PDB entry 3LNG | X-ray diffraction, 2.70 A resolution | chains A and B

# Chain A (and B)
Name: Cadherin-1
Organism: Mus musculus
Notes: chain B of this document is another copy of the same molecule, construct and numbering; everything in this record applies to it too
UniProtKB: P09803 (CADH1_MOUSE); residues 1-213 here correspond to UniProt positions 157-369 (UniProt number = residue number + 156)
Amino-acid sequence (215 residues; numbered -1 to 213; the number before each row is that of its first residue; numbers below 1 keep their minus sign (Ala-1 is residue -1)):
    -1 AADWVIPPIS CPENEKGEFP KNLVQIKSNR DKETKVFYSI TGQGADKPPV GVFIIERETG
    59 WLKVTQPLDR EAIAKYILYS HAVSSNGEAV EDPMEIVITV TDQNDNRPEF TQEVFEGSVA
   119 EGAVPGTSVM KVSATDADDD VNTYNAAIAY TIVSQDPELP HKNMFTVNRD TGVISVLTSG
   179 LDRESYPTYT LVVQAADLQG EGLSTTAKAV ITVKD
Not modelled in the structure: -1 to 1
Sequence notes: insertion (-1 to 0)
Bound ions: Ca2+ site 1: Glu11, Glu69, Asp100, Gln101, Asp103, Asp136; Ca2+ site 2: Glu11, Asp67, Glu69, Asp103; Ca2+ site 3: Asn102, Asn104, Asp134, Asp136, Asn143, Asp195
UniProt features mapped onto this chain:
  - binding site (Ca(2+)): Asp103, Asp134
  - glycosylation: Ser126 (O-linked (Man...) serine), Ser131 (O-linked (Man...) serine), Thr204 (O-linked (Man...) threonine)
Reported in the primary citation:
  - self-association interface (contacts with another copy of this molecule); pairs are residue here / residue on that copy: Lys14-Asp138 (salt bridge)

# Chain A / chain B interface
Pairs across the interface (33):
  Pro5(A) - Pro5(B)  hydrophobic
  Pro5(A) - Val22(B)  hydrophobic
  Pro10(A) - Thr99(B)
  Asn12(A) - Tyr142(B)
  Glu13(A) - Asn140(B)
  Lys14(A) - Asp138(B)  salt bridge
  Lys14(A) - Val139(B)
  Lys14(A) - Asn140(B)  hydrogen bond (backbone-backbone)
  Lys14(A) - Thr141(B)
  Lys14(A) - Tyr142(B)
  Val22(A) - Pro5(B)  hydrophobic
  Thr99(A) - Pro10(B)
  Asp100(A) - Gln101(B)
  Gln101(A) - Asp100(B)  hydrogen bond (side chain-backbone)
  Gln101(A) - Gln101(B)
  Gln101(A) - Asn143(B)  hydrogen bond
  Asn102(A) - Leu196(B)
  Arg105(A) - Glu199(B)  salt bridge
  Asp138(A) - Lys14(B)  salt bridge
  Val139(A) - Lys14(B)
  Asn140(A) - Glu13(B)
  Asn140(A) - Lys14(B)  hydrogen bond (backbone-backbone)
  Asn140(A) - Lys19(B)
  Thr141(A) - Lys14(B)
  Tyr142(A) - Asn12(B)
  Tyr142(A) - Lys14(B)
  Asn143(A) - Gln101(B)  hydrogen bond
  Leu196(A) - Asn102(B)
  Glu199(A) - Arg105(B)  salt bridge
  Glu199(A) - Leu201(B)
  Gly200(A) - Leu201(B)
  Leu201(A) - Glu199(B)
  Leu201(A) - Gly200(B)
Other interface residues (no listed pair), chain A (23 interface residues in all): Pro6, Ser8
Other interface residues (no listed pair), chain B (23 interface residues in all): Ser8
From the paper, about this interface:
  - specific contacts: Lys14(A)-Asp138(B) (salt bridge)

# Summary
Chain A and chain B each contribute 23 residues to their interface; the contacts include 5 hydrogen bonds and
4 salt bridges. Among the polar pairs are Lys14(A)-Asp138(B), Arg105(A)-Glu199(B) and Gln101(A)-Asp100(B). The
paper describes a salt bridge between Lys14(A) and Asp138(B). The paper reports a self-association interface
involving Lys14(A).
Both chains are Cadherin-1 (Mus musculus). Entry 3LNG (Crystal structure of E-cadherin EC12 AA extension) was
determined by X-ray diffraction, deposited together with 3LND, 3LNE, 3LNF, 3LNH and 3LNI.
